Entry 3U9A (X-ray diffraction, 1.58 A resolution); this record covers chains L and H of the 3 polymer chains in the assembly.

[Chain L]
Protein: Thrombin Light Chain
From: Homo sapiens
Notes: EC 3.4.21.5
Reference sequence: P00734 (THRB_HUMAN); residues 1-14 here correspond to UniProt positions 336-349 (UniProt number = residue number + 335)
Chain sequence (36 residues; row label = number of the first residue in the row; a row labelled like 14A-14M holds insertion residues (14A, then the next letters in order)):
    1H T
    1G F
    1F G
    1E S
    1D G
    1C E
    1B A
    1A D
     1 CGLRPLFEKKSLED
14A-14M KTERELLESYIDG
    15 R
Unresolved in the structure: 1H, 1G, 1F, 1E, 1D, 14L-14M, 15
Swiss-Prot annotation at these positions:
  - site: Arg-15 (Cleavage)

[Chain H]
Protein: Thrombin Heavy Chain
From: Homo sapiens
Notes: EC 3.4.21.5
Reference sequence: P00734 (THRB_HUMAN); the construct lacks a stretch of the UniProt sequence and is renumbered around it, so the offset changes along the chain: 16-36 = UniProt 364-384; 37-60 = UniProt 386-409; 61-77 = UniProt 419-435; 78-97 = UniProt 437-456; 7 more segments
Chain sequence (259 residues; numbered 16 to 247 plus 28 insertion-coded residues; 1 number in that range is skipped by the numbering (no residue carries it; nothing is unmodelled there); the number before each row is that of its first residue; a row labelled like 60A-60I holds insertion residues (60A, then the next letters in order)):
    16 IVEGSDAEIGMSPWQVMLFRK
   36A S
    37 PQELLCGASLISDRWVLTAAHCLL
60A-60I YPPWDKNFT
    61 ENDLLVRIGKHSRTRYE
   77A R
    78 NIEKISMLEKIYIHPRYNWR
   97A E
    98 NLDRDIALMKLKKPVAFSDYIHPVCLPDRETA
129A-129C ASL
   130 LQAGYKGRVTGWGNLKETWT
149A-149E ANVGK
   150 GQPSVLQVVNLPIVERPVCKDSTRIRITDNMFCAG
  184A Y
   185 KP
186A-186D DEGK
   187 RGDACEGDSGGPFVMKSP
204A-204B FN
   205 NRWYQMGIVSWGE
   219 GCD
  221A R
   222 DGKYGFYTHVFRLKKWIQKVIDQFGE
Unresolved in the structure: 148-149, 149A-149E, 247
Swiss-Prot annotation at these positions:
  - region: Ala-183 to Val-200 (High affinity receptor-binding region which is also known as the TP508 peptide)
  - active site (Charge relay system): His-57, Asp-102, Ser-195
  - glycosylation: Asn-60G (N-linked (GlcNAc...) (complex) asparagine)
Disulfide bonds: Cys-42/Cys-58, Cys-168/Cys-182, Cys-191/Cys-220
Covalent attachments: N-acetylglucosamine (NAG) linked to Asn-60G
Small-molecule neighbours: S33 ((2S)-N-[[2-(aminomethyl)-5-chloranyl-phenyl]methyl]-1-[(2S)-2-[(3-chloranyl-4-methoxy-phenyl)sulfonylamino]-4-[(4-cyanophenyl)methylamino]-4-oxidanylidene-butanoyl]pyrrolidine-2-carboxamide): His-57, Tyr-60A, Trp-60D, Trp-96, Arg-97, Glu-97A, Asn-98, Leu-99, Glu-146, Ile-174, Asp-189, Ala-190, Cys-191, Glu-192, Ser-195, Val-213, Ser-214, Trp-215, Gly-216, Glu-217, Gly-219, Cys-220, Arg-221A, Lys-224, Gly-226, Phe-227, Tyr-228

[Interface between chain L and chain H]
Disulfides between the chains: Cys-1(L)/Cys-122(H)
Pairs across the interface (59; chain L residue first):
  Cys-1(L) / Pro-120(H)
  Cys-1(L) / Val-121(H)
  Cys-1(L) / Cys-122(H)  disulfide
  Cys-1(L) / Arg-206(H)  hydrogen bond (backbone-side chain)
  Asp-1A(L) / His-119(H)  salt bridge
  Asp-1A(L) / Arg-206(H)
  Ala-1B(L) / Arg-206(H)  hydrogen bond (backbone-side chain)
  Gly-2(L) / Trp-29(H)
  Gly-2(L) / Pro-120(H)  hydrogen bond (backbone-backbone)
  Gly-2(L) / Cys-122(H)
  Gly-2(L) / Arg-206(H)
  Gly-2(L) / Trp-207(H)  hydrogen bond (backbone-backbone)
  Leu-3(L) / His-119(H)  hydrogen bond (backbone-side chain)
  Leu-3(L) / Asn-205(H)
  Leu-3(L) / Arg-206(H)
  Arg-4(L) / Gly-25(H)
  Arg-4(L) / Met-26(H)  hydrogen bond (side chain-backbone)
  Arg-4(L) / Pro-28(H)
  Arg-4(L) / Trp-29(H)
  Arg-4(L) / Arg-137(H)
  Arg-4(L) / Trp-207(H)
  Pro-5(L) / Ser-115(H)
  Pro-5(L) / Asp-116(H)
  Pro-5(L) / His-119(H)
  Leu-6(L) / Ile-24(H)
  Leu-6(L) / Asp-116(H)
  Phe-7(L) / Glu-23(H)
  Phe-7(L) / Ile-24(H)
  Phe-7(L) / Gly-25(H)
  Phe-7(L) / Met-26(H)  hydrophobic
  Glu-8(L) / Lys-202(H)  salt bridge
  Glu-8(L) / Asn-205(H)
  Glu-8(L) / Trp-207(H)  hydrogen bond
  Lys-9(L) / His-119(H)
  Asp-14(L) / Glu-23(H)
  Asp-14(L) / Met-26(H)
  Asp-14(L) / Arg-137(H)  salt bridge
  Asp-14(L) / Trp-207(H)
  Lys-14A(L) / Glu-23(H)  hydrogen bond (backbone-side chain)
  Thr-14B(L) / Arg-137(H)  hydrogen bond
  Thr-14B(L) / Asn-159(H)  hydrogen bond
  Glu-14C(L) / Arg-137(H)
  Glu-14C(L) / Lys-202(H)  salt bridge
  Glu-14E(L) / Lys-135(H)  salt bridge
  Glu-14E(L) / Asn-159(H)  hydrogen bond
  Glu-14E(L) / Tyr-184A(H)  hydrogen bond
  Leu-14F(L) / Lys-135(H)
  Leu-14F(L) / Gly-136(H)
  Leu-14F(L) / Asn-159(H)
  Leu-14F(L) / Trp-207(H)  hydrophobic
  Ser-14I(L) / Gly-133(H)
  Ser-14I(L) / Tyr-134(H)
  Ser-14I(L) / Lys-135(H)  hydrogen bond (side chain-backbone)
  Tyr-14J(L) / Tyr-134(H)  hydrophobic
  Tyr-14J(L) / Lys-135(H)  hydrogen bond (side chain-backbone)
  Tyr-14J(L) / Met-201(H)
  Tyr-14J(L) / Lys-202(H)  hydrogen bond (side chain-backbone)
  Tyr-14J(L) / Pro-204(H)
  Ile-14K(L) / Tyr-134(H)  hydrogen bond (backbone-side chain)
Other interface residues (no listed pair), chain L (21 interface residues in all): Leu-14G
Other interface residues (no listed pair), chain H (26 interface residues in all): Tyr-117

[Overview]
The interface between chain L and chain H involves 21 residues on one side and 26 on the other, with 1
disulfide bond, 16 hydrogen bonds and 5 salt bridges. Polar contacts include Asp-1A(L)/His-119(H),
Glu-8(L)/Lys-202(H) and Glu-14E(L)/Lys-135(H). Ligands of chain H: compound S33.
Chain L is Thrombin Light Chain and chain H is Thrombin Heavy Chain, both from Homo sapiens; the structure,
Human Thrombin In Complex With MI330, was determined by X-ray diffraction.
